Entry 7K3J (X-ray diffraction, 2.50 A resolution); this record covers chains A and G of the 6 polymer chains in the assembly.

== Chain A (and G) ==
Molecule: Dynein light chain 1, cytoplasmic
Organism: Drosophila melanogaster
Notes: chain G of this document is another copy of the same molecule, construct and numbering; everything in this record applies to it too
UniProt: Q24117 (DYL1_DROME); residues 1-89 here = UniProt positions 1-89
Sequence (89 residues; each row starts with the number of its first residue):
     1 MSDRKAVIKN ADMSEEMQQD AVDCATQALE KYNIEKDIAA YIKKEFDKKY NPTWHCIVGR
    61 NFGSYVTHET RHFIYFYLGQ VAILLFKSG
Unresolved in the structure: 1-4

== How chain A and chain G interact ==
Residue-residue contacts (49; chain A residue first):
  Glu35(A) - Gly63(G)
  Lys36(A) - Gly63(G)
  Lys36(A) - Ser64(G)
  Ala39(A) - Tyr65(G)
  Ala40(A) - Tyr65(G)  hydrophobic
  Lys43(A) - Tyr65(G)
  Lys43(A) - Thr67(G)  hydrogen bond
  Lys44(A) - Tyr65(G)
  His55(A) - Tyr65(G)
  His55(A) - Val66(G)
  His55(A) - Thr67(G)  hydrogen bond (side chain-backbone)
  His55(A) - Ser88(G)  hydrogen bond
  Cys56(A) - Ser64(G)
  Cys56(A) - Tyr65(G)  hydrogen bond (backbone-backbone)
  Ile57(A) - Ile57(G)  hydrophobic
  Ile57(A) - Phe62(G)  hydrophobic
  Ile57(A) - Gly63(G)
  Ile57(A) - Ser64(G)
  Val58(A) - Phe62(G)
  Val58(A) - Gly63(G)  hydrogen bond (backbone-backbone)
  Gly59(A) - Asn61(G)
  Gly59(A) - Phe62(G)
  Arg60(A) - Asn61(G)  hydrogen bond (backbone-backbone)
  Asn61(A) - Gly59(G)
  Asn61(A) - Arg60(G)  hydrogen bond (backbone-backbone)
  Asn61(A) - Asn61(G)  hydrogen bond (backbone-backbone)
  Phe62(A) - Ile57(G)  hydrophobic
  Phe62(A) - Val58(G)
  Phe62(A) - Gly59(G)
  Phe62(A) - Phe62(G)  hydrophobic
  Gly63(A) - Glu35(G)
  Gly63(A) - Ile57(G)
  Gly63(A) - Val58(G)  hydrogen bond (backbone-backbone)
  Ser64(A) - Lys36(G)
  Ser64(A) - Cys56(G)
  Ser64(A) - Ile57(G)
  Tyr65(A) - Ala39(G)
  Tyr65(A) - Ala40(G)  hydrophobic
  Tyr65(A) - Lys43(G)
  Tyr65(A) - Lys44(G)
  Tyr65(A) - His55(G)
  Tyr65(A) - Cys56(G)  hydrogen bond (backbone-backbone)
  Val66(A) - His55(G)
  Thr67(A) - Lys43(G)  hydrogen bond
  Thr67(A) - Thr53(G)
  Thr67(A) - His55(G)  hydrogen bond (backbone-side chain)
  Ser88(A) - His55(G)  hydrogen bond
  Ser88(A) - Ser88(G)  hydrogen bond (backbone-side chain)
  Gly89(A) - Gly89(G)
Interface residues without a listed pair, chain A (24 interface residues in all): Thr53, Trp54, Phe86
Interface residues without a listed pair, chain G (23 interface residues in all): Phe86

== Overview ==
Chain A and chain G form an interface of 24 and 23 residues respectively; the contacts include 14 hydrogen
bonds. Polar pairs include Lys43(A)-Thr67(G), His55(A)-Thr67(G) and His55(A)-Ser88(G).
Both chains are Dynein light chain 1, cytoplasmic (Drosophila melanogaster). Entry 7K3J (Crystal structure of
dLC8 in complex with Panoramix TQT+TQ peptide) was determined by X-ray diffraction (same publication as 7K3K
and 7K3L).
